Entry 6OQV (electron microscopy, 3.30 A resolution); this record covers chains W and C of the 22 polymer chains in the assembly.

Chain W:
Protein: ATP synthase subunit delta
Organism: Escherichia coli
UniProtKB: V0ZA15 (V0ZA15_ECOLX); residues 0-176 here correspond to UniProt positions 1-177 (UniProt number = residue number + 1)
Amino-acid sequence (177 residues; numbered 0 to 176; the number before each row is that of its first residue; numbering starts at 0):
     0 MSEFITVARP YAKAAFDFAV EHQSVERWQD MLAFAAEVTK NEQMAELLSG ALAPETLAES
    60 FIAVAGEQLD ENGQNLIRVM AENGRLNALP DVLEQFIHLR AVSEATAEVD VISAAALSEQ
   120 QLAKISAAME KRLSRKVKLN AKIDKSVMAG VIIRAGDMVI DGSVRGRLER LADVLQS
Unresolved in the structure: 0-1, 175-176
Differences from the reference sequence: conflict Ala64 (Cys65 in V0ZA15), Ala140 (Cys141 in V0ZA15)

Chain C:
Protein: ATP synthase subunit alpha
Organism: Escherichia coli
Notes: EC 7.1.2.2
UniProtKB: A0A073FQ32 (A0A073FQ32_ECOLX); numbering as in UniProt (aligned over 1-513)
Amino-acid sequence (513 residues; numbered 1 to 513; the number before each row is that of its first residue):
     1 MQLNSTEISE LIKQRIAQFN VVSEAHNEGT IVSVSDGVIR IHGLADCMQG EMISLPGNRY
    61 AIALNLERDS VGAVVMGPYA DLAEGMKVKC TGRILEVPVG RGLLGRVVNT LGAPIDGKGP
   121 LDHDGFSAVE AIAPGVIERQ SVDQPVQTGY KAVDSMIPIG RGQRELIIGD RQTGKTALAI
   181 DAIINQRDSG IKCIYVAIGQ KASTISNVVR KLEEHGALAN TIVVVATASE SAALQYLAPY
   241 AGCAMGEYFR DRGEDALIIY DDLSKQAVAY RQISLLLRRP PGREAFPGDV FYLHSRLLER
   301 AARVNAEYVE AFTKGEVKGK TGSLTALPII ETQAGDVSAF VPTNVISITD GQIFLETNLF
   361 NAGIRPAVNP GISVSRVGGA AQTKIMKKLS GGIRTALAQY RELAAFSQFA SDLDDATRKQ
   421 LDHGQKVTEL LKQKQYAPMS VAQQSLVLFA AERGYLADVE LSKIGSFEAA LLAYVDRDHA
   481 PLMQEINQTG GYNDEIEGKL KGILDSFKAT QSW
Ion coordination: Mg2+: Thr176 (together with ATP)
Residues lining bound ligands:
  - ADP (adenosine-5'-diphosphate): Ser375, Arg376, Val377, Gly378
  - ATP (adenosine-5'-triphosphate): Tyr150, Arg171, Gln172, Thr173, Gly174, Lys175, Thr176, Ala177, Phe360, Arg365, Pro366, Gln433, Lys434, Gln435

Chain W / chain C interface:
Residue-residue contacts - 23 pairs, chain W then chain C:
  Ile4(W) - Asp69(C)
  Arg8(W) - Arg68(C)
  Arg8(W) - Asp69(C)  salt bridge
  Arg153(W) - Glu28(C)  salt bridge
  Asp156(W) - Asn27(C)  hydrogen bond
  Asp156(W) - Glu28(C)  hydrogen bond (backbone-backbone)
  Asp156(W) - Leu44(C)
  Asp156(W) - Ala45(C)  hydrogen bond (side chain-backbone)
  Met157(W) - His26(C)
  Met157(W) - Asn27(C)
  Val158(W) - Ala25(C)
  Val158(W) - His26(C)  hydrogen bond (backbone-backbone)
  Ile159(W) - Ser23(C)
  Ile159(W) - Ala25(C)  hydrophobic
  Asp160(W) - Ser23(C)  hydrogen bond (backbone-side chain)
  Arg166(W) - Phe19(C)
  Arg166(W) - Val21(C)
  Arg169(W) - Phe19(C)
  Arg169(W) - Val21(C)  hydrogen bond (side chain-backbone)
  Arg169(W) - Val22(C)  hydrogen bond (side chain-backbone)
  Leu170(W) - Phe19(C)  hydrophobic
  Val173(W) - Arg15(C)
  Leu174(W) - Arg15(C)
Also at the interface, not in a pair above, chain W (16 interface residues in all): Arg131, Gly161, Asp172
Also at the interface, not in a pair above, chain C (21 interface residues in all): Ile12, Ile16, Glu24, His42, Gly43, Asp46, Asn58, Lys87

Summary:
16 residues of chain W and 21 residues of chain C are in contact, with 7 hydrogen bonds and 2 salt bridges.
Polar contacts include Arg8(W)-Asp69(C), Arg153(W)-Glu28(C) and Asp156(W)-Asn27(C). Chain C binds ATP and ADP.
Here chain W is ATP synthase subunit delta and chain C is ATP synthase subunit alpha, both from Escherichia
coli. Entry 6OQV (E. coli ATP Synthase State 2b) was determined by electron microscopy, deposited together
with 6OQR, 6OQS, 6OQT, 6OQU, 6OQW, 6PQV and 3 further entries.
